4DOE - chain A; structure by X-ray diffraction, 1.56 A resolution.

# Chain A
Protein: 1,4-beta-glucanase
Organism: Caldicellulosiruptor bescii
Notes: EC 3.2.1.4; fragment: Cbescii CelA GH9 module
UniProtKB: P96311 (P96311_ANATH); residues 24-475 here correspond to UniProt positions 1-452 (UniProt number = residue number - 23)
Chain sequence (475 residues; each row starts with the number of its first residue):
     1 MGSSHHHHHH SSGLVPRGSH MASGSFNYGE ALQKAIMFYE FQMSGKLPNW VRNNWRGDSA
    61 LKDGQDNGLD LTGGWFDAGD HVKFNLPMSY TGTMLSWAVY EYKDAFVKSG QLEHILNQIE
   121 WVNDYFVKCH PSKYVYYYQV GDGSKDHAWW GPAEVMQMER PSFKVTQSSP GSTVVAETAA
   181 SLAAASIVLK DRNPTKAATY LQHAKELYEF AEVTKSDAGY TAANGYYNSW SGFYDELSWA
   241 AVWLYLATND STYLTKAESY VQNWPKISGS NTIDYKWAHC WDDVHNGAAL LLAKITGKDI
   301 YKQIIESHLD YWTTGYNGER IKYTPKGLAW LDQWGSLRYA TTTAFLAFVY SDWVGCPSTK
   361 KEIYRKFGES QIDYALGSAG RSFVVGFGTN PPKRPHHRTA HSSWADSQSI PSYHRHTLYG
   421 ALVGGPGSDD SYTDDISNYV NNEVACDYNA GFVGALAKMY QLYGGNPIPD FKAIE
Disordered / not traced: 1-21
Sequence notes: expression tag (1-23); conflict A176 (Thr153 in P96311), T313 (Ile290 in P96311)
Ion coordination: Ca2+: S231, G232, D235, E236, D282
Ligand contacts: 1,4-diethylene dioxide (DIO): K34, G386, Y419, I468, F471

# Summary
Chain A binds 1,4-diethylene dioxide. S231, G232, D235, E236 and D282 coordinate Ca2+.
Chain A is 1,4-beta-glucanase (Caldicellulosiruptor bescii); the structure, The liganded structure of Cbescii
CelA GH9 module, was determined by X-ray diffraction, deposited together with 4EL8 and 4DOD.
